5VTZ - chains A and B; structure by X-ray diffraction, 2.15 A resolution.

# Chain A
Molecule: Hemagglutinin HA1 chain
From: Influenza A virus (strain A/Hong Kong/1/1968 H3N2)
UniProt: Q91MA7 (HEMA_I68A4); residues 11-329 here correspond to UniProt positions 27-345 (UniProt number = residue number + 16)
Sequence (323 residues; numbered 7 to 329; the number before each row is that of its first residue):
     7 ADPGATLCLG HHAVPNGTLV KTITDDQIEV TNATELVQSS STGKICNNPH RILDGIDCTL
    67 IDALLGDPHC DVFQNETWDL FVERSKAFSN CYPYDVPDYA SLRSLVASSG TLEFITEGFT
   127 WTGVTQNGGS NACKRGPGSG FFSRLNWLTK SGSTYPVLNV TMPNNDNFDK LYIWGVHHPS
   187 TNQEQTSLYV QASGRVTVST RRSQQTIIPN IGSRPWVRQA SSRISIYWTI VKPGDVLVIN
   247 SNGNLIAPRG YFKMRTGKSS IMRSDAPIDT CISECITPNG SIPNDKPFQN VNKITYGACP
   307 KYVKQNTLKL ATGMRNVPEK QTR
Unresolved in the structure: 7-8
Disulfide bonds: C52-C277, C64-C76, C97-C139, C281-C305
Covalent attachments: N-acetylglucosamine (NAG) linked to N38, N81, N165, N285
Differences from the reference sequence: expression tag (7-10); engineered mutation Q225 (Gly241 in Q91MA7), A226 (Leu242 in Q91MA7)
Swiss-Prot annotation at these positions:
  - site: R329 (Cleavage)
  - glycosylation (N-linked (GlcNAc...) asparagine): N22, N38, N81, N165, N285
From the paper describing this entry:
  - contacts within the chain: N137-Q225 (hydrogen bond)
  - mutagenesis - G225Q/L226A: unchanged growth
  - mutagenesis - S228A: decreased growth

# Chain B
Molecule: Hemagglutinin HA2 chain
From: Influenza A virus (strain A/Hong Kong/1/1968 H3N2)
UniProt: Q91MA7 (HEMA_I68A4); residues 1-174 here correspond to UniProt positions 346-519 (UniProt number = residue number + 345)
Sequence (174 residues; row label = number of the first residue in the row):
     1 GLFGAIAGFI ENGWEGMIDG WYGFRHQNSE GTGQAADLKS TQAAIDQING KLNRVIEKTN
    61 EKFHQIEKEF SEVEGRIQDL EKYVEDTKID LWSYNAELLV ALENQHTIDL TDSEMNKLFE
   121 KTGRQLRENA EDMGNGCFKI YHKCDNACIE SIRNGTYDHD VYRDEALNNR FQIK
Unresolved in the structure: 173-174
Disulfide bonds: C144-C148
Differences from the reference sequence: conflict G123 (Arg468 in Q91MA7)
Swiss-Prot annotation at these positions:
  - glycosylation: N154 (N-linked (GlcNAc...) asparagine)

# How chain A and chain B interact
Contacting residue pairs (125; chain A residue first):
  P9(A) - K143(B)  hydrogen bond (backbone-side chain)
  G10(A) - I140(B)
  G10(A) - H142(B)
  A11(A) - Q27(B)
  A11(A) - F138(B)
  A11(A) - K139(B)
  A11(A) - I140(B)  hydrogen bond (backbone-backbone)
  A11(A) - H142(B)
  T12(A) - H26(B)
  T12(A) - Q27(B)  hydrogen bond (backbone-backbone)
  T12(A) - F138(B)
  L13(A) - F24(B)  hydrophobic
  L13(A) - R25(B)
  L13(A) - C137(B)
  L13(A) - F138(B)  hydrogen bond (backbone-backbone)
  L13(A) - I140(B)  hydrophobic
  L13(A) - I152(B)  hydrophobic
  C14(A) - W14(B)
  C14(A) - G23(B)
  C14(A) - F24(B)
  C14(A) - R25(B)  hydrogen bond (backbone-backbone)
  C14(A) - G136(B)
  C14(A) - C137(B)  disulfide
  L15(A) - W14(B)
  L15(A) - G23(B)
  L15(A) - F24(B)  hydrophobic
  L15(A) - L118(B)  hydrophobic
  L15(A) - F119(B)  hydrophobic
  L15(A) - T122(B)
  L15(A) - G136(B)  hydrogen bond (backbone-backbone)
  L15(A) - F138(B)  hydrophobic
  G16(A) - W14(B)
  G16(A) - Y22(B)
  G16(A) - G23(B)  hydrogen bond (backbone-backbone)
  G16(A) - M115(B)
  H17(A) - I6(B)
  H17(A) - I10(B)
  H17(A) - N12(B)
  H17(A) - G13(B)
  H17(A) - W14(B)  hydrogen bond (backbone-backbone)
  H17(A) - W21(B)
  H17(A) - M115(B)
  H18(A) - G13(B)
  H18(A) - W14(B)
  H18(A) - M17(B)
  H18(A) - G20(B)
  H18(A) - W21(B)  hydrogen bond (backbone-backbone)
  A19(A) - G13(B)
  A19(A) - W14(B)  hydrogen bond (backbone-backbone)
  A19(A) - E15(B)
  V26(A) - N104(B)
  K27(A) - E97(B)  salt bridge
  K27(A) - V100(B)
  K27(A) - A101(B)
  K27(A) - N104(B)  hydrogen bond (backbone-side chain)
  T28(A) - A101(B)
  T28(A) - N104(B)
  T28(A) - Q105(B)  hydrogen bond
  T28(A) - I108(B)
  I29(A) - A101(B)
  I29(A) - L102(B)  hydrophobic
  I29(A) - Q105(B)  hydrogen bond (backbone-side chain)
  T30(A) - Q105(B)  hydrogen bond (backbone-side chain)
  I34(A) - I108(B)  hydrophobic
  T40(A) - L52(B)
  L42(A) - V55(B)  hydrophobic
  L42(A) - V100(B)  hydrophobic
  R109(A) - E67(B)  salt bridge
  S110(A) - H64(B)  hydrogen bond
  S114(A) - H64(B)
  K264(A) - F63(B)
  S265(A) - H64(B)
  S266(A) - H64(B)  hydrogen bond
  R269(A) - E67(B)  salt bridge
  N290(A) - K58(B)  hydrogen bond
  D291(A) - I56(B)
  D291(A) - K58(B)
  P293(A) - V55(B)
  F294(A) - A96(B)  hydrophobic
  K299(A) - K68(B)  hydrogen bond (backbone-side chain)
  K299(A) - E85(B)
  K299(A) - I89(B)
  I300(A) - K68(B)
  I300(A) - E69(B)
  T301(A) - Q65(B)  hydrogen bond (backbone-side chain)
  Y302(A) - K62(B)
  Y302(A) - F63(B)
  G303(A) - E61(B)
  G303(A) - K62(B)  hydrogen bond (backbone-backbone)
  A304(A) - N60(B)
  A304(A) - E61(B)
  C305(A) - N60(B)  hydrogen bond (backbone-side chain)
  K307(A) - N60(B)  hydrogen bond
  K307(A) - W92(B)
  Y308(A) - I89(B)  hydrophobic
  Y308(A) - W92(B)
  V309(A) - W92(B)
  V309(A) - S93(B)
  K310(A) - I89(B)
  K310(A) - D90(B)  salt bridge
  K310(A) - S93(B)  hydrogen bond (backbone-side chain)
  Q311(A) - S93(B)  hydrogen bond (side chain-backbone)
  Q311(A) - E97(B)  hydrogen bond
  L314(A) - A96(B)  hydrophobic
  L314(A) - E97(B)
  L314(A) - V100(B)  hydrophobic
  K315(A) - N104(B)  hydrogen bond (backbone-side chain)
  L316(A) - L52(B)  hydrophobic
  L316(A) - E103(B)
  L316(A) - N104(B)
  A317(A) - N104(B)  hydrogen bond (backbone-side chain)
  T318(A) - W21(B)
  T318(A) - I48(B)
  G319(A) - W21(B)
  G319(A) - T107(B)
  M320(A) - I6(B)  hydrophobic
  M320(A) - W21(B)
  M320(A) - Y22(B)
  M320(A) - T111(B)
  R321(A) - I6(B)
  V323(A) - E11(B)
  V323(A) - N12(B)
  V323(A) - G13(B)  hydrogen bond (backbone-backbone)
  P324(A) - N12(B)
  E325(A) - N12(B)
Interface residues without a listed pair, chain A (61 interface residues in all): V20, P21, V36, A113, I267, E280, P306, K326
Interface residues without a listed pair, chain B (64 interface residues in all): A7, N28, K88, L99, C144, I149
Cross-chain cystine bridges: C14(A)-C137(B)

# Summary
61 residues of chain A and 64 residues of chain B are in contact, with 1 disulfide bond, 28 hydrogen bonds and
4 salt bridges. Polar pairs include K27(A)-E97(B), R109(A)-E67(B) and R269(A)-E67(B). From the paper: S228A of
chain A reduces growth; contacts within the chain involving Q225(A) and N137(A).
Chain A is Hemagglutinin HA1 chain and chain B is Hemagglutinin HA2 chain, both from Influenza A virus (strain
A/Hong Kong/1/1968 H3N2); the structure, Crystal structure of the A/Hong Kong/1/1968 (H3N2) influenza virus
hemagglutinin G225Q/L226A mutant apo form, was determined by X-ray diffraction, deposited together with 5VTQ,
5VTR, 5VTU, 5VTV, 5VTW, 5VTX, 5VTY and 5VU4.
